PDB entry 1YCH | X-ray diffraction, 2.80 A resolution | chains A and B

Chain A (and B):
Name: Nitric oxide reductase
Organism: Moorella thermoacetica
Notes: EC 1.-.-.-; fragment: Scavenging Nitric Oxide Reductase; chain B of this document is another copy of the same molecule, construct and numbering; everything in this record applies to it too
UniProtKB: Q9FDN7 (FPRA_MOOTH); residue numbers follow UniProt; this construct covers 2-399
Chain sequence (398 residues; each row starts with the number of its first residue):
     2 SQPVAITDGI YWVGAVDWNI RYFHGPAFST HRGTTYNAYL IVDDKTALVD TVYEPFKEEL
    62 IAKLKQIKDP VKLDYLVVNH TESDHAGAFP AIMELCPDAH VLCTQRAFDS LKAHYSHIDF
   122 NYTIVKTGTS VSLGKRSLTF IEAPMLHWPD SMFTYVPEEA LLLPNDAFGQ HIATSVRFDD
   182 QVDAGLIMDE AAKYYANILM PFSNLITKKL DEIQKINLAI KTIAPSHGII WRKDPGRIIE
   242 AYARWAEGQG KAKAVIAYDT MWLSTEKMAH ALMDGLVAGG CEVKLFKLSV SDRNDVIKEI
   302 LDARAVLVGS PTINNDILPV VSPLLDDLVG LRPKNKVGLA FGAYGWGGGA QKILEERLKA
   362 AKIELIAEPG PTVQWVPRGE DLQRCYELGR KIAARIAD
Bound ions: Zn2+ site 1: S2, E60 (shared with 1 residue of chain C); Zn2+ site 2: E60 (shared with 2 residues of chain C); mu-oxo-diiron Fe: H81, E83, D85, H86, H148, D167, H228; Zn2+ site 3: H271 (shared with 2 residues of chain C); Zn2+ site 4: H271, D275 (shared with 1 residue of chain C)
Ligand contacts:
  - mu-oxo-diiron (FEO): F24, H25, H81, E83, D85, H86, H148, D167, S227, H228
  - FMN (flavin mononucleotide), molecule 1: H25, E83, H148, W149
  - FMN, molecule 2: T261, M262, W263, L264, S265, T266, P312, T313, I314, N315, N316, A344, Y345, G346, W347, G348, G349, W376
Swiss-Prot annotation at these positions:
  - binding site (Fe cation): H81, E83, D85, H148, D167, H228

Interface between chain A and chain B:
Residue-residue contacts (60; chain A residue first):
  H25(A) - M262(B)
  G26(A) - T261(B)
  G26(A) - M262(B)
  P27(A) - D260(B)
  P27(A) - T261(B)
  P27(A) - S290(B)
  P27(A) - V321(B)  hydrophobic
  Y54(A) - W263(B)  hydrophobic
  E83(A) - W263(B)  hydrogen bond
  S84(A) - W263(B)
  D85(A) - W263(B)
  A114(A) - W376(B)
  A114(A) - V377(B)
  H115(A) - W376(B)
  M146(A) - W347(B)  hydrophobic
  W149(A) - W347(B)
  W149(A) - W376(B)  hydrophobic
  P150(A) - W347(B)
  D260(A) - P27(B)
  T261(A) - G26(B)
  T261(A) - P27(B)
  M262(A) - H25(B)
  M262(A) - G26(B)
  W263(A) - Y54(B)  hydrophobic
  W263(A) - E83(B)  hydrogen bond
  W263(A) - S84(B)
  W263(A) - D85(B)
  S290(A) - P27(B)
  R294(A) - P320(B)
  N315(A) - G331(B)
  N315(A) - L332(B)
  D317(A) - D327(B)
  D317(A) - V330(B)
  D317(A) - G331(B)
  P320(A) - R294(B)
  P320(A) - P324(B)
  P320(A) - D328(B)
  V321(A) - P27(B)  hydrophobic
  S323(A) - S323(B)
  S323(A) - D327(B)  hydrogen bond
  P324(A) - P320(B)
  P324(A) - S323(B)
  P324(A) - P324(B)  hydrophobic
  D327(A) - D317(B)
  D327(A) - S323(B)  hydrogen bond
  D327(A) - R358(B)  salt bridge
  D328(A) - P320(B)
  V330(A) - D317(B)
  G331(A) - N315(B)
  L332(A) - N315(B)
  W347(A) - W149(B)
  W347(A) - P150(B)
  R358(A) - D327(B)  salt bridge
  R358(A) - R358(B)
  W376(A) - S111(B)
  W376(A) - A114(B)
  W376(A) - H115(B)
  W376(A) - W149(B)  hydrophobic
  V377(A) - A114(B)
  V377(A) - H115(B)
Interface residues without a listed pair, chain A (41 interface residues in all): A28, R107, S111, H148, P202, N316, I318, L319
Interface residues without a listed pair, chain B (38 interface residues in all): M146, P202, I318, L319, R333

In short:
The interface between chain A and chain B involves 41 residues on one side and 38 on the other, with 4
hydrogen bonds and 2 salt bridges. Polar contacts include D327(A)-R358(B), E83(A)-W263(B) and S323(A)-D327(B).
Ligands of chain A: mu-oxo-diiron and flavin mononucleotide.
Chain A and chain B are both Nitric oxide reductase (Moorella thermoacetica); the structure, X-ray Crystal
Structures of Moorella thermoacetica FprA. Novel Diiron Site Structure and Mechanistic Insights into a ...,
was determined by X-ray diffraction (same publication as 1YCF and 1YCG).
